9CY4 - chains A and L of the 3 polymer chains in the assembly; structure by electron microscopy, 3.41 A resolution.

== Chain A ==
Name: Solute carrier organic anion transporter family member 1B1
Organism: Homo sapiens
UniProt: Q9Y6L6 (SO1B1_HUMAN); numbering as in UniProt (aligned over 1-691)
Sequence (717 residues; row label = number of the first residue in the row; numbers below 1 keep their minus sign (Met-25 is residue -25)):
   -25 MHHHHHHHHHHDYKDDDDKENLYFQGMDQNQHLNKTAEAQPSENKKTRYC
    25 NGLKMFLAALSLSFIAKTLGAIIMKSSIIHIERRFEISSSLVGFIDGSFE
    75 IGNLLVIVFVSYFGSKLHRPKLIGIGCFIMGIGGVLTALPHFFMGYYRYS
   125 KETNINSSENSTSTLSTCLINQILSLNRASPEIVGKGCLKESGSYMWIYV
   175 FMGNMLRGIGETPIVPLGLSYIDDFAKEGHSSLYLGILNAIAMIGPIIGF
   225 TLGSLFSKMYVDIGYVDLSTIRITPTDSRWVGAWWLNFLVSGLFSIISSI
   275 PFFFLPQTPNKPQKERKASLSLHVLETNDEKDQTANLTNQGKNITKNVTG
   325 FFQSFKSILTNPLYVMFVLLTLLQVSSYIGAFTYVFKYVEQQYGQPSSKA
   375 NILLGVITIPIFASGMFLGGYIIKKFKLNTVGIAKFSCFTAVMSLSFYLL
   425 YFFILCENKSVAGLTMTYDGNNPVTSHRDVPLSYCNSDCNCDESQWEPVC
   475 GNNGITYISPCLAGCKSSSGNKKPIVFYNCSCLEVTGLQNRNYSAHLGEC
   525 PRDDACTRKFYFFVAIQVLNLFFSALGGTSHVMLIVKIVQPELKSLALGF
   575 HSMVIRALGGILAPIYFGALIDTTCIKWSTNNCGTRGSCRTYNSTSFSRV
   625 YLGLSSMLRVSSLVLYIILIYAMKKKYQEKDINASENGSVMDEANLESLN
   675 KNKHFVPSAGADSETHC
Not modelled in the structure: -25 to 23, 125-137, 143-167, 285-323, 372-378, 494-495, 652-691
Differences from the reference sequence: initiating methionine (-25); expression tag (-24 to 0)
Swiss-Prot annotation at these positions:
  - modified residue (Phosphoserine): Ser293, Ser295, Ser672, Ser682
  - glycosylation (N-linked (GlcNAc...) asparagine): Asn130, Asn134, Asn432, Asn503, Asn516, Asn617
  - natural variant: Pro155 (P155T: Decreased transport activity), Glu156 (E156G: Decreased transport activity), Val174 (V174A: Decreased transport activity), Leu193 (L193R: Strongly decreases expression at the plasma membrane)
  - mutagenesis: Tyr367 (Y367F: Decreased estradiol-17beta-d-glucuronide uptake), Tyr625 (Y625F: Decreased estradiol-17beta-d-glucuronide uptake), Tyr645 (Y645F: Decreased estradiol-17beta-d-glucuronide uptake)
Disulfides: Cys142-Cys463, Cys430-Cys530, Cys459-Cys506, Cys465-Cys485, Cys474-Cys524, Cys489-Cys504, Cys599-Cys613
What the authors report for this chain:
  - conformationally variable residues (side-chain flip): Phe356

== Chain L ==
Name: Cyclosporin A
Sequence (11 residues; row label = number of the first residue in the row):
     1 ALLVTAGLVLA
Modified / non-standard residues: Ala1 (D-alanine; DAL); Leu2, Leu3, Leu8, Leu10 (N-methylleucine; MLE); Val4 (N-methylvaline; MVA); Thr5 (4-methyl-4-[(E)-2-butenyl]-4,N-methyl-threonine; BMT); Ala6 (alpha-aminobutyric acid; ABA); Gly7 (sarcosine; SAR)
Covalently attached groups: covalent link Ala1-Ala11

== How chain A and chain L interact ==
Contacting residue pairs - 27 pairs, chain A then chain L:
  Lys41(A) with Val9(L), hydrogen bond (side chain-backbone)
  Thr42(A) with Val9(L); Leu10(L)
  Ala45(A) with Thr5(L); Leu10(L)
  Ile46(A) with Leu3(L)
  Met217(A) with Leu10(L); Ala11(L), hydrophobic
  Pro220(A) with Ala11(L), hydrophobic
  Phe224(A) with Leu2(L); Leu3(L)
  Val349(A) with Gly7(L)
  Ile353(A) with Thr5(L); Ala6(L); Gly7(L)
  Phe356(A) with Leu3(L); Val4(L)
  Thr357(A) with Val4(L)
  Phe360(A) with Leu2(L); Leu3(L)
  Gly379(A) with Leu2(L)
  Thr382(A) with Ala1(L)
  Ile383(A) with Ala1(L); Leu2(L)
  Phe386(A) with Leu8(L)
  Met390(A) with Leu8(L)
  Ile579(A) with Gly7(L)
Interface residues without a listed pair, chain A (22 interface residues in all): Lys49, Asn213, Tyr352, Leu545

== Overview ==
22 residues of chain A and 11 residues of chain L are in contact, with 1 hydrogen bond. Its one
hydrogen-bonded contact is Lys41(A)-Val9(L). From UniProt: 3 mutagenesis sites on chain A. From the paper:
conformational variability at Phe356(A).
Chain A is Solute carrier organic anion transporter family member 1B1 (Homo sapiens) and chain L is
Cyclosporin A; the structure, Outward-facing cyclosporine A-bound OATP1B1 with sybody 5 (Sb5), was determined
by electron microscopy, deposited together with 9CY1 and 9CY3.
